Entry 5LUQ (X-ray diffraction, 4.30 A resolution (low resolution: residue-level contacts below are approximate; hydrogen-bond / salt-bridge calls are withheld)); this record covers chains A and K.

Chain A:
Name: DNA-dependent protein kinase catalytic subunit
Organism: Homo sapiens
Notes: EC 2.7.11.1
UniProtKB: P78527 (PRKDC_HUMAN); numbering as in UniProt; present here: 2-2575, 2774-4127
Sequence (4128 residues; numbered 1 to 4128 plus 92 insertion-coded residues; 92 numbers in that range are skipped by the numbering (no residue carries them; nothing is unmodelled there); the number before each row is that of its first residue; a row labelled like 2576A-2576Z holds insertion residues (2576A, then the next letters in order); X marks 193 residues of unknown identity (built as UNK)):
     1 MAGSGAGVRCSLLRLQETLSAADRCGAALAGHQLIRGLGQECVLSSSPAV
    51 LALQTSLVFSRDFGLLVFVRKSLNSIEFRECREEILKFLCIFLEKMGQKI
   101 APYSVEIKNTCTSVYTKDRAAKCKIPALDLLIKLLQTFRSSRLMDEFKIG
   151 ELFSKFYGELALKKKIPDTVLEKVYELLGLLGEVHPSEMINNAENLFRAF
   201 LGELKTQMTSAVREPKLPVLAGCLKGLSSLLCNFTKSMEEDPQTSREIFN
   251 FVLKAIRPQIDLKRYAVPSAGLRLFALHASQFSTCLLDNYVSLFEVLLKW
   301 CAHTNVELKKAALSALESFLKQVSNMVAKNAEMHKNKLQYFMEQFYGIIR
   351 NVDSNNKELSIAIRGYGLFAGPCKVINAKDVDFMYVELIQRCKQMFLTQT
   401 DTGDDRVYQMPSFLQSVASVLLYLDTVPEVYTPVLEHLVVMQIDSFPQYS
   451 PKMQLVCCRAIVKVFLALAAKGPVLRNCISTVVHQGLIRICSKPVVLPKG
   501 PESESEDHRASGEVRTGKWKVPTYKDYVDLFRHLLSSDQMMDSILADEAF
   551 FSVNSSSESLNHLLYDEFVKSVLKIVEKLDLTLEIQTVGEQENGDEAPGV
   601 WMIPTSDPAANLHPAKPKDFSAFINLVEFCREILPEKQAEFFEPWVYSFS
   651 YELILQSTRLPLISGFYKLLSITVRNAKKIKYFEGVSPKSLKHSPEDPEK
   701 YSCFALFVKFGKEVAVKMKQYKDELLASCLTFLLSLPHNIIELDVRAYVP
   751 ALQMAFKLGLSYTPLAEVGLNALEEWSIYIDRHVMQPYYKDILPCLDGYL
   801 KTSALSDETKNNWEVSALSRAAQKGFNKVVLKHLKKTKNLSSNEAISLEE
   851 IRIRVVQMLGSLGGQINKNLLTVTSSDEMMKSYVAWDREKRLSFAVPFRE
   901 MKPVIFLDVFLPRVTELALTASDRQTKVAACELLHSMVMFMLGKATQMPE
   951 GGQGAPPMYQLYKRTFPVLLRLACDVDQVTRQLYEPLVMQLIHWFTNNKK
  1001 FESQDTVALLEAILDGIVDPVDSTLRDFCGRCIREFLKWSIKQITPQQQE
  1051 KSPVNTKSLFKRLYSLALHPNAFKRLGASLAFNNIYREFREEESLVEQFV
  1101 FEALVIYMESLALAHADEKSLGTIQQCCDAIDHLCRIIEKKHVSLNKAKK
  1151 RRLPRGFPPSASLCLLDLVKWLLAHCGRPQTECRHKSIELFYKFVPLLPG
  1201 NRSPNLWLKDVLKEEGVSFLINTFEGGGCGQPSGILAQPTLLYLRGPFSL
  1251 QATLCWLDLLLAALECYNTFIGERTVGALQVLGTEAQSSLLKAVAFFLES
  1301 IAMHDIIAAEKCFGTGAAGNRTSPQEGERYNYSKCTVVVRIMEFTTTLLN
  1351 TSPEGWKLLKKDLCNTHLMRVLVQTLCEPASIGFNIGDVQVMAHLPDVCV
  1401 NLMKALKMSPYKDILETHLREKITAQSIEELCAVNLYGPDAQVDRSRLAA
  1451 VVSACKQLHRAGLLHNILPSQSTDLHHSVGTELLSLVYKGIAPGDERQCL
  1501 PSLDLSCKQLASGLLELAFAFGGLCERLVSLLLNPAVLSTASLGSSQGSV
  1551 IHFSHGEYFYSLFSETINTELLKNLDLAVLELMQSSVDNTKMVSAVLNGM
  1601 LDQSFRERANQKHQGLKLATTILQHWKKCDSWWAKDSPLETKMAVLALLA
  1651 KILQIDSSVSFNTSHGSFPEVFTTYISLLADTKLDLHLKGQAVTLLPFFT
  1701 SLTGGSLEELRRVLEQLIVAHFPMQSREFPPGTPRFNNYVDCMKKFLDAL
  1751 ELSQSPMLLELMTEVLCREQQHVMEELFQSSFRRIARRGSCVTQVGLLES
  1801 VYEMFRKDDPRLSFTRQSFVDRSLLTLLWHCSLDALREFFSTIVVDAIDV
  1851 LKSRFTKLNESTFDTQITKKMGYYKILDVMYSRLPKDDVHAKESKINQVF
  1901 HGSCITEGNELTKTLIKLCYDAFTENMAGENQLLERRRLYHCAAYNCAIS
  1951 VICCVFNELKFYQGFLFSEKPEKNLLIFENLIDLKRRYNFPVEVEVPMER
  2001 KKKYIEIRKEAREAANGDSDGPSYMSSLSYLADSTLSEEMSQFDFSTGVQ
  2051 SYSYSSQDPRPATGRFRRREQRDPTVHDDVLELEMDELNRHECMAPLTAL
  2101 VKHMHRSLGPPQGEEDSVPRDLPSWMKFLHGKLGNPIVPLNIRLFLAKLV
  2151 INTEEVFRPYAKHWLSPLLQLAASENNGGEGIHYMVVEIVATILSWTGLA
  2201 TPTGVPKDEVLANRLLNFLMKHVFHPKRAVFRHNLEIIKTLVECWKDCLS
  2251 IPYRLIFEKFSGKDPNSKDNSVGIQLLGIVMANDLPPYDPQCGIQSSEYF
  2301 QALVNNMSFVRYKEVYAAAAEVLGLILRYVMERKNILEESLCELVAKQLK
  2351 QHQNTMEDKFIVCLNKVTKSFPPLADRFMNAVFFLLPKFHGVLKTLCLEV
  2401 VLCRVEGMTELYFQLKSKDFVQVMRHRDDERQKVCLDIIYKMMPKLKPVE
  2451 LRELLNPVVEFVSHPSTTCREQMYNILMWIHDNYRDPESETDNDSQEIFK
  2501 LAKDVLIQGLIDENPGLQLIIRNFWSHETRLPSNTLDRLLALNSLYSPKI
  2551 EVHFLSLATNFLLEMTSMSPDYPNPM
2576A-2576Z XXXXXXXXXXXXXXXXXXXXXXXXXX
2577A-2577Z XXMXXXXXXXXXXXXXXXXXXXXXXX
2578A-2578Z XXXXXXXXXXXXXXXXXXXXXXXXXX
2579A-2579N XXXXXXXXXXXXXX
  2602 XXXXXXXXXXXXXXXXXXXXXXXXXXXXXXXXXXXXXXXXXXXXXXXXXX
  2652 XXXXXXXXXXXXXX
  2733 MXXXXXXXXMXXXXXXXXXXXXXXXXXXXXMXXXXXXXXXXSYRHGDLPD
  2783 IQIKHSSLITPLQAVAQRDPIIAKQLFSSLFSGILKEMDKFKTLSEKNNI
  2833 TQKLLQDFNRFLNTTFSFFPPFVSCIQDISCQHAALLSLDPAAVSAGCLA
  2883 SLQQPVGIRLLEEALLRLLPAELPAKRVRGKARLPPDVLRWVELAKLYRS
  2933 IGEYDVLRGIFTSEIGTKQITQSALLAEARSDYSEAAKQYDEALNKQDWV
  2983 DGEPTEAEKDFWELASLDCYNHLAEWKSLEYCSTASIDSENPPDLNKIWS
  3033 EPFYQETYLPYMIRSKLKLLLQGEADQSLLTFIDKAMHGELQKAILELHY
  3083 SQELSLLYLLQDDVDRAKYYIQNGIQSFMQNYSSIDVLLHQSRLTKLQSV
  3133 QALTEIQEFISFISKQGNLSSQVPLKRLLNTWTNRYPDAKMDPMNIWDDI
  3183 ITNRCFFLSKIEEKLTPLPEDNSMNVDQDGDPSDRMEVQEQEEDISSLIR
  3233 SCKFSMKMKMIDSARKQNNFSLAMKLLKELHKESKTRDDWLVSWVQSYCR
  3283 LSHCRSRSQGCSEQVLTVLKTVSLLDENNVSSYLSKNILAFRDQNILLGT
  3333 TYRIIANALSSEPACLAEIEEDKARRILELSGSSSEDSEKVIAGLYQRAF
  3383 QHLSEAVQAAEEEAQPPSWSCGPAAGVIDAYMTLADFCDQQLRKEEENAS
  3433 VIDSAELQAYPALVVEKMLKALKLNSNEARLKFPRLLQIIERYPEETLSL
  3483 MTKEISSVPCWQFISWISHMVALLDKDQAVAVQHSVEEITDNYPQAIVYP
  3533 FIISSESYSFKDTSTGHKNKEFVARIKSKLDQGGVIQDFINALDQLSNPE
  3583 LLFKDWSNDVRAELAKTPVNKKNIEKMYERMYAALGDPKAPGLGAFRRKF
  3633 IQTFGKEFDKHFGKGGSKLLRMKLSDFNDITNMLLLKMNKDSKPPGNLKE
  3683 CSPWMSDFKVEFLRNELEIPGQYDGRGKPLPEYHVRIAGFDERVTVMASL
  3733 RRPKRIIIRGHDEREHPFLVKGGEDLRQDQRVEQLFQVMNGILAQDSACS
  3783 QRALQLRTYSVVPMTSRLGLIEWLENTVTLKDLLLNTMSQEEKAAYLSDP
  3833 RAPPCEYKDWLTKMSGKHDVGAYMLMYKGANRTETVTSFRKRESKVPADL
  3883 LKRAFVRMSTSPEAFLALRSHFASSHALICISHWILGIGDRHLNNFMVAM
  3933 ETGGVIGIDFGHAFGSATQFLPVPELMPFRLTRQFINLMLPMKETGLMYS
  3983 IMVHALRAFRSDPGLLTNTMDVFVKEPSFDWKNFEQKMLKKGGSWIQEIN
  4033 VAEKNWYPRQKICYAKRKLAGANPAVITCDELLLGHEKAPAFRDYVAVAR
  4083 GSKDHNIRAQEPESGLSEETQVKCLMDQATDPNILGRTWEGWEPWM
Disordered / not traced: 1-9, 498-502, 517-524, 683-699, 810-845, 1181-1212, 1309-1322, 1527-1547, 1610-1629, 1659-1670, 1764-1786, 1823-1855, 2576A-2576Z, 2577A-2577Z, 2578A-2578Z, 2579A-2579N, 2733-2773, 3200-3226, 3360-3372
Differences from the reference sequence: expression tag (1, 4128)
Modified residues: Mse1, Mse1774, Mse2576, Mse2577C, Mse2733, Mse2742, Mse2763, Mse3206, Mse3218, Mse4128 (selenomethionine); Mse96, Mse144, Mse189, Mse208, Mse238, Mse326, Mse333, Mse342, Mse384, Mse395, Mse410, Mse441, Mse453, Mse540, Mse541, Mse602, Mse718, Mse754, Mse785, Mse858, Mse879, Mse880, Mse901, Mse937, Mse939, Mse941, Mse948, Mse958, Mse989, Mse1108, Mse1303, Mse1342, Mse1369, Mse1392, Mse1403, Mse1408, Mse1583, Mse1592, Mse1600, Mse1643, Mse1724, Mse1743, Mse1757, Mse1762, Mse1804, Mse1871, Mse1880, Mse1927, Mse1998, Mse2025, Mse2040, Mse2085, Mse2094, Mse2104, Mse2126, Mse2185, Mse2220, Mse2281, Mse2307, Mse2331, Mse2356, Mse2379, Mse2408, Mse2424, Mse2442, Mse2443, Mse2473, Mse2478, Mse2565, Mse2568, Mse2820, Mse3044, Mse3069, Mse3111, Mse3173, Mse3176, Mse3238, Mse3240, Mse3242, Mse3256, Mse3414, Mse3450, Mse3483, Mse3502, Mse3609, Mse3613, Mse3654, Mse3665, Mse3670, Mse3687, Mse3729, Mse3771, Mse3796, Mse3820, Mse3846, Mse3856, Mse3858, Mse3890, Mse3929, Mse3932, Mse3959, Mse3971, Mse3974, Mse3980, Mse3984, Mse4002, Mse4020, Mse4108 (selenomethionine; parent Met)
UniProt features mapped onto this chain:
  - region: Leu1503 to Leu1538 (Interaction with C1D), Val3728 to Arg3734 (G-loop), Gly3919 to Asn3927 (Catalytic loop), Gly3939 to Thr3964 (Activation loop)
  - site: Asp2020, Gly2021 (Cleavage)
  - modified residue: Lys117 (N6-acetyllysine), Ser511 (Phosphoserine), Ser687 (Phosphoserine), Lys828 (N6-acetyllysine), Ser841 (Phosphoserine), Ser893 (Phosphoserine), Ser1065 (Phosphoserine), Lys1209 (N6-acetyllysine), Lys1970 (N6-acetyllysine), Ser2056 (Phosphoserine), Lys2259 (N6-acetyllysine), Thr2535 (Phosphothreonine), Ser2789 (Phosphoserine), Ser3205 (Phosphoserine), Lys3241 (N6-acetyllysine), Lys3260 (N6-acetyllysine), Lys3621 (N6-acetyllysine), Lys3638 (N6-acetyllysine), Lys3642 (N6-acetyllysine), Ser3731 (Phosphoserine) and 2 more in UniProt
  - natural variant: Lys263 (K263N: In a lung adenocarcinoma sample), Gly500 (G500S: In a metastatic melanoma sample), Arg1136 (R1136H: In a colorectal adenocarcinoma sample), Arg1447 (R1447M: In a lung squamous cell carcinoma sample), Ala1680 (A1680V: In a metastatic melanoma sample), Ser2810 (S2810N: In a metastatic melanoma sample), Gly2941 (G2941A: In a lung neuroendocrine carcinoma sample), Leu3062 (L3062R: In IMD26), Ala3574 (A3574V: In IMD26)
  - mutagenesis: Leu1510 (L1510P: Loss of interaction with C1D), Glu1516 to Leu1517 (Loss of interaction with C1D)
What the authors report for this chain:
  - catalytic residues: Asp3922, His3924 (proposed by the authors, not directly observed)
  - post-translational modification sites: Thr946, Ser1003, Ser2023, Ser2029, Ser2041, Ser2053, Ser2056, Thr3950 (citing earlier work)
  - contacts within the chain: Lys881-Glu3933
  - disease-associated variants - Y4046*: decreased catalytic activity (citing earlier work)

Chain K:
Name: C-terminal fragment of KU80 (KU80ct194)
Organism: Homo sapiens
Sequence (194 residues; row label = number of the first residue in the row; note: 67 numbers in that range are skipped by the numbering (no residue carries them; nothing is unmodelled there); numbers below 1 keep their minus sign (UNK-39 is residue -39); X marks 193 residues of unknown identity (built as UNK)):
   -39 XXXXXXXXXXXXXXXXXXXXXXXXXXXXXXXXXXXXXXXXXXXXXXXXXX
    11 XXXXXXXXXXXXXXXXXXXXXXXXXXXXXXXXXXXXXXXXXXXXXXXXXX
    61 XXXXXXXXXXXXXXXXXXXXXXXXXXXXXXXXXXXXXXXXXXXXXXXXXX
   111 XXXXXXXXXXXXXXXXXXXXXXX
   201 XXXXXXXXXXXXXXXXXXXMX
Disordered / not traced: -39 to 100
Modified residues: Mse220 (selenomethionine)

Chain A / chain K interface:
Interface residues of chain A (facing chain K), 27 residues: Glu2010, Tyr2024, Ser2026, Arg2060, Arg2068, Arg2069, Val2187, Glu2188, Val2190, Ala2191, Thr2192, Leu2194, Ser2195, Trp2196, Thr2197, Glu2236, Lys2239, Thr2240, Leu2241, Gln2275, Gly2278, Ile2279, Lys2313, Glu2314, Tyr2316, Ala2317, Lys2366

In short:
Chain A and chain K make no direct contact in this assembly. From UniProt: 3 mutagenesis sites on chain A. The
paper reports catalytic residues Asp3922(A) and His3924(A); Y4046* of chain A reduces catalytic activity.
Chain A is DNA-dependent protein kinase catalytic subunit and chain K is C-terminal fragment of KU80
(KU80ct194), both from Homo sapiens; the structure, Crystal Structure of Human DNA-dependent Protein Kinase
Catalytic Subunit (DNA-PKcs), was determined by X-ray diffraction.
